2DU6 - chains D and A of the 3 polymer chains in the assembly; structure by X-ray diffraction, 3.30 A resolution.

== Chain D ==
Molecule: tRNA
Notes: engineered mutation(s): G33C, C34U
Sequence (71 nucleotides; numbered 901 to 971; the number before each row is that of its first residue):
   901 GCCAGGGUGG CAGAGGGGCU UUGCGGCGGA CUCUAGAUCC GCUUUACCCC GGUUCGAAUC
   961 CGGGCCCUGG C

== Chain A ==
Name: O-phosphoseryl-tRNA synthetase
From: Archaeoglobus fulgidus
Notes: EC 6.1.1.-
UniProt: O30126 (O30126_ARCFU); residues 1-534 here = UniProt positions 1-534
Chain sequence (534 residues; row label = number of the first residue in the row):
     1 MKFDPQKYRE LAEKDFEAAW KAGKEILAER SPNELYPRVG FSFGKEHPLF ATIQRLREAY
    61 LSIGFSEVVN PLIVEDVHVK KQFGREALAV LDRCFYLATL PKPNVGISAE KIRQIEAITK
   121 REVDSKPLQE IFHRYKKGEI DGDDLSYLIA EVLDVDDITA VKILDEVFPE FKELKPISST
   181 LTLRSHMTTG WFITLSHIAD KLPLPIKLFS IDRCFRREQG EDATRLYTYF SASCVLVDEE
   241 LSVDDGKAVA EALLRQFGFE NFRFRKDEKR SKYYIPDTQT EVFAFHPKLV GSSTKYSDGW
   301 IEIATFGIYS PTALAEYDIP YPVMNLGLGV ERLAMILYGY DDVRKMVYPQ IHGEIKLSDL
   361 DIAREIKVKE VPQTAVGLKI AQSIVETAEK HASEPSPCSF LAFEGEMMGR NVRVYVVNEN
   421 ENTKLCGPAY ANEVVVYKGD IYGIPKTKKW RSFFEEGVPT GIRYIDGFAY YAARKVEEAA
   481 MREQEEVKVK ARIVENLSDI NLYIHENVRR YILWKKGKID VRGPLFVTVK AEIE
Differences from the reference sequence: engineered mutation Asn418 (Glu in O30126), Asn420 (Glu in O30126)
Small-molecule neighbours: phosphoserine (SEP): His186, Met187, Thr188, Arg216, Ser231, Ser233, Tyr273, Tyr274, Thr305, Asn325, Leu326, Gly327

== Interface between chain D and chain A ==
Contacting residue pairs (18):
  U934(D) with Asn420(A), hydrogen bond to the base; Thr423(A), hydrogen bond to the base; Pro428(A), sugar contact; Pro524(A), sugar contact; Phe526(A), stacking on the base
  A935(D) with Pro428(A), phosphate contact; Arg522(A), base contact; Gly523(A), base contact; Pro524(A), base contact
  G936(D) with Gly443(A), hydrogen bond to the base; Ile444(A), base contact; Trp450(A), base contact; Tyr464(A), base contact; Asp520(A), hydrogen bond to the base; Arg522(A), hydrogen bond to the sugar
  A937(D) with Glu495(A), hydrogen bond to the base; Arg522(A), salt bridge to the phosphate
  C966(D) with Glu221(A), phosphate contact
Also at the interface, not in a pair above, chain D (9 interface residues in all): G926, C931, C933, C965
Also at the interface, not in a pair above, chain A (21 interface residues in all): Gln219, Ala429, Asn432, Arg492, Ile493, Leu513, Val521

== In short ==
9 residues of chain D and 21 residues of chain A are in contact, with 6 hydrogen bonds, 1 salt bridge and 1
aromatic stacking contact. Polar pairs include U934(D)-Asn420(A), U934(D)-Thr423(A) and G936(D)-Gly443(A).
Ligands of chain A: phosphoserine.
Chain D is tRNA and chain A is O-phosphoseryl-tRNA synthetase (Archaeoglobus fulgidus); the structure, Crystal
structure of Archaeoglobus fulgidus O-phosphoseryl-tRNA synthetase E418N/E420N mutant complexed with tRNAAmber
and O-phosphoserine ("amber complex"), was determined by X-ray diffraction, deposited together with 2DU3, 2DU5
and 2DU7.
